5COJ - chains B and C of the 3 polymer chains in the assembly; structure by X-ray diffraction, 1.90 A resolution.

Chain B (and C):
Name: Hydroxyethylthiazole kinase
Organism: Staphylococcus aureus
Notes: EC 2.7.1.50; chain C of this document is another copy of the same molecule, construct and numbering; everything in this record applies to it too
UniProtKB: Q6GEY3 (THIM_STAAR); numbering as in UniProt (aligned over 1-263)
Sequence (277 residues; row label = number of the first residue in the row):
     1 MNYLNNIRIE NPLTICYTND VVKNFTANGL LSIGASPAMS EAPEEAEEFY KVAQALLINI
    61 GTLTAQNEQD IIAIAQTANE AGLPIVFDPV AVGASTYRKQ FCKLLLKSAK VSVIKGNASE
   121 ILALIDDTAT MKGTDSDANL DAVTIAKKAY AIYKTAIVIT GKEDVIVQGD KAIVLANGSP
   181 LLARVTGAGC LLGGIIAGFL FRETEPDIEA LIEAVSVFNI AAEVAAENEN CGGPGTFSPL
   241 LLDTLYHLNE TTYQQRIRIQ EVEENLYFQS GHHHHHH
Not modelled in the structure: 127-139, 262-277 (chain C: 127-139, 263-277)
Differences from the reference sequence: expression tag (264-277)
Metal / ion sites: Mg2+: D88, E120
Residues lining bound ligands:
  - 2-(4-methyl-thiazol-5-yl)-ethanol (TZE), molecule 1: N19, V21, V22, G61, T62, V90, T186, G187, C190
  - 2-(4-methyl-thiazol-5-yl)-ethanol (TZE), molecule 2: A27, P37, A38, M39
What the authors report for this chain:
  - binding site for 2-(4-methyl-thiazol-5-yl)-ethanol: N19, V21, P37, A38, M39, G61, V90, T186, G187, C190
  - catalytic residues: K115, N117, T160, C190 (proposed by the authors, not directly observed)

Chain B / chain C interface:
Contacting residue pairs - 39 pairs, chain B then chain C:
  D20(B) - K23(C)  salt bridge
  V21(B) - N24(C)  hydrogen bond (backbone-side chain)
  V21(B) - A27(C)  hydrophobic
  V21(B) - M39(C)  hydrophobic
  T62(B) - M39(C)
  L63(B) - A42(C)
  T64(B) - E41(C)
  T64(B) - A42(C)
  A65(B) - E44(C)
  A94(B) - E48(C)
  A94(B) - F49(C)  hydrophobic
  S95(B) - E45(C)  hydrogen bond
  S95(B) - E48(C)
  T96(B) - E48(C)  hydrogen bond (backbone-side chain)
  Y97(B) - A42(C)  hydrophobic
  Y97(B) - E44(C)
  Y97(B) - E45(C)
  R98(B) - E45(C)  salt bridge
  A183(B) - L31(C)
  R184(B) - L31(C)  hydrogen bond (side chain-backbone)
  R184(B) - S32(C)  hydrogen bond (side chain-backbone)
  R184(B) - G34(C)
  R184(B) - Y246(C)
  V185(B) - N28(C)
  V185(B) - L31(C)
  T186(B) - N24(C)
  T186(B) - A27(C)
  T186(B) - N28(C)  hydrogen bond (backbone-side chain)
  T186(B) - L31(C)
  G232(B) - D243(C)
  G232(B) - H247(C)  hydrogen bond (backbone-side chain)
  G233(B) - D243(C)
  P234(B) - D243(C)
  P234(B) - Y246(C)
  G235(B) - P239(C)
  G235(B) - L242(C)
  G235(B) - D243(C)  hydrogen bond (backbone-side chain)
  T236(B) - P239(C)
  T236(B) - D243(C)  hydrogen bond
Also at the interface, not in a pair above, chain B (24 interface residues in all): G61, Q66, L181, P239
Also at the interface, not in a pair above, chain C (22 interface residues in all): I33, Q66, L240

Overview:
The interface between chain B and chain C involves 24 residues on one side and 22 on the other, with 9
hydrogen bonds and 2 salt bridges. Among the polar pairs are D20(B)-K23(C), R98(B)-E45(C) and V21(B)-N24(C).
From the paper: catalytic residues K115(B), N117(B) and T160(B) among others; a binding site for
2-(4-methyl-thiazol-5-yl)-ethanol at N19(B), V21(B) and P37(B) among others.
Both chains are Hydroxyethylthiazole kinase (Staphylococcus aureus). Entry 5COJ (Structure of
Hydroxyethylthiazole kinase ThiM from Staphylococcus aureus in complex with native substrate
2-(4-methyl-1,3-thiazol-5-yl)ethanol) was determined by X-ray diffraction, deposited together with 5CGA, 5CGE
and 5CM5.
